3EPC - chains R and 1 of the 5 polymer chains in the assembly; structure by electron microscopy, 8.00 A resolution (low resolution: residue-level contacts below are approximate; hydrogen-bond / salt-bridge calls are withheld).

# Chain R
Molecule: Poliovirus receptor
From: Homo sapiens
Notes: fragment: Poliovirus receptor CD155 D1D2
Reference sequence: P15151 (PVR_HUMAN); residues 30-242 here = UniProt positions 30-242
Amino-acid sequence (213 residues; numbered 30 to 242; the number before each row is that of its first residue):
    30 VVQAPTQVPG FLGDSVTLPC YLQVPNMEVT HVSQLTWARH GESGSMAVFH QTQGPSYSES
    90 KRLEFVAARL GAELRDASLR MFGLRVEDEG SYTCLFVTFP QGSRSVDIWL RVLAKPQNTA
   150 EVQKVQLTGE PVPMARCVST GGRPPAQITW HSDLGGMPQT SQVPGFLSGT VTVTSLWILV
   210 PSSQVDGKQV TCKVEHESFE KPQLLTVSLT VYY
Disulfide bonds: C49-C123, C166-C221
Construct notes: engineered mutation D105 (Asn in P15151), S120 (Asn in P15151), Q188 (Asn in P15151), Q218 (Asn in P15151), S237 (Asn in P15151)
From the paper describing this entry:
  - contacts within the chain: F40-K144, F40-S227
  - conformationally variable residues (domain motion): K144
  - mutagenesis - Q130G/G131D: abolished binding to PV1 (citing earlier work)
  - mutagenesis - Q130G/G131D: abolished binding to PV2 (citing earlier work)
  - mutagenesis - Q130G/G131D: unchanged binding to PV3 (citing earlier work)

# Chain 1
Molecule: Protein VP1
From: Human poliovirus 1 Mahoney
Reference sequence: P03300 (POLG_POL1M); residues 20-302 here correspond to UniProt positions 599-881 (UniProt number = residue number + 579)
Amino-acid sequence (283 residues; row label = number of the first residue in the row):
    20 AATSRDALPN TEASGPTHSK EIPALTAVET GATNPLVPSD TVQTRHVVQH RSRSESSIES
    80 FFARGACVTI MTVDNPASTT NKDKLFAVWK ITYKDTVQLR RKLEFFTYSR FDMELTFVVT
   140 ANFTETNNGH ALNQVYQIMY VPPGAPVPEK WDDYTWQTSS NPSIFYTYGT APARISVPYV
   200 GISNAYSHFY DGFSKVPLKD QSAALGDSLY GAASLNDFGI LAVRVVNDHN PTKVTSKIRV
   260 YLKPKHIRVW CPRPPRAVAY YGPGVDYKDG TLTPLSTKDL TTY
Ligand contacts: sphingosine (SPH): I110, Y112, M132, L134, I157, Y159, P181, I183, I194, V196, V199, Y205, S206, H207, D236, F237, L240
Swiss-Prot annotation at these positions:
  - site: Y302 (Cleavage)

# Interface between chain R and chain 1
Pairs across the interface - 42 pairs, chain R then chain 1:
  V61(R) with K109(1)
  Q63(R) with L234(1)
  H79(R) with L234(1)
  T81(R) with L228(1); L234(1)
  Q82(R) with S227(1); L228(1); L234(1)
  G83(R) with K214(1); D226(1); S227(1); L228(1)
  P84(R) with K214(1); A223(1); L224(1); D226(1)
  S85(R) with K214(1)
  Y86(R) with L224(1)
  L99(R) with D226(1); L228(1)
  T127(R) with V107(1); K109(1)
  F128(R) with V107(1); W108(1); K109(1); T111(1); D114(1)
  P129(R) with V107(1)
  Q130(R) with F105(1); A106(1); V107(1); P167(1)
  G131(R) with V107(1)
  S132(R) with V107(1); V166(1); P167(1); I239(1)
  R133(R) with F105(1); V166(1); P167(1); E168(1)
  S134(R) with E168(1)
Other interface residues (no listed pair), chain R (20 interface residues in all): Q80, V135
Other interface residues (no listed pair), chain 1 (19 interface residues in all): T88
The authors on this interface:
  - interface residues, chain R: Q130(R)

# Overview
Chain R and chain 1 form an interface of 20 and 19 residues respectively. Ligands of chain 1: sphingosine.
From the paper: Q130G/G131D of chain R abolish binding to PV1; the interface residue Q130(R).
Here chain R is Poliovirus receptor (Homo sapiens) and chain 1 is Protein VP1 (Human poliovirus 1 Mahoney).
Entry 3EPC (CryoEM structure of poliovirus receptor bound to poliovirus type 1) was determined by electron
microscopy, deposited together with 3URO, 3EPD and 3EPF.
